9LA1 - chains B and C of the 4 polymer chains in the assembly; structure by electron microscopy, 3.15 A resolution.

== Chain B (and C) ==
Molecule: Potassium channel GORK
Source organism: Arabidopsis thaliana
Notes: chain C of this document is another copy of the same molecule, construct and numbering; everything in this record applies to it too
Reference sequence: Q94A76 (GORK_ARATH); residue numbers follow UniProt; this construct covers 2-820
Amino-acid sequence (834 residues; row label = number of the first residue in the row; numbers below 1 keep their minus sign (Met-7 is residue -7)):
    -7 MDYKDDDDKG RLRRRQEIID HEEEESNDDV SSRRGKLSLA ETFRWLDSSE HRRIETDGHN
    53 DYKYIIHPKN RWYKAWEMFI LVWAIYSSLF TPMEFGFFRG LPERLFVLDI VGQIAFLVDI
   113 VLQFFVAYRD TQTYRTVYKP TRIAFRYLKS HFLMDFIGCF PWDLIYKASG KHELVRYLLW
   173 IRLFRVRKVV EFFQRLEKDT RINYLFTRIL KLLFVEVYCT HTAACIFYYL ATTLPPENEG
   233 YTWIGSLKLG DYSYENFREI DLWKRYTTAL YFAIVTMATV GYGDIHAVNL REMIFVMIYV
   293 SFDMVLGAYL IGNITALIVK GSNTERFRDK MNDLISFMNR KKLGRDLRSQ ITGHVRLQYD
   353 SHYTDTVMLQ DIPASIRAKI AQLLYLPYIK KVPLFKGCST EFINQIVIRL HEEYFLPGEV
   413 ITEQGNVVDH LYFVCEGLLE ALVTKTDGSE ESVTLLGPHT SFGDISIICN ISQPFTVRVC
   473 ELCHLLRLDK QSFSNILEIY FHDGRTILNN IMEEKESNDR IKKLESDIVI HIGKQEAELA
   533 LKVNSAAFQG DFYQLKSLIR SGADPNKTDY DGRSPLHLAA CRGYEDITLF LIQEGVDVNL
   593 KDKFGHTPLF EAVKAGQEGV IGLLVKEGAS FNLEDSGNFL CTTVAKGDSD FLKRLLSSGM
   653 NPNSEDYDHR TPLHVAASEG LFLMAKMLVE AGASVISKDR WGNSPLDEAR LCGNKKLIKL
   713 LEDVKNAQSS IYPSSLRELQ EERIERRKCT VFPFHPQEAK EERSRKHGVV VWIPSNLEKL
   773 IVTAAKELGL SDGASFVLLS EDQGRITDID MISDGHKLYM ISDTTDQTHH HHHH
Unresolved in the structure: -7 to 49, 726-826
Construct notes: initiating methionine (-7); expression tag (-6 to 1, 821-826)
Swiss-Prot annotation at these positions:
  - binding site (a nucleoside 3',5'-cyclic phosphate): Leu386 to Glu508
From the paper describing this entry:
  - post-translational modification sites: Ser518 (citing earlier work)

== How chain B and chain C interact ==
Pairs across the interface - 183 pairs, chain B then chain C:
  Gln124(B) - Leu474(C)
  Thr125(B) - Pro409(C)
  Thr125(B) - Glu473(C)
  Thr125(B) - Leu474(C)  hydrogen bond (backbone-backbone)
  Tyr126(B) - Leu349(C)
  Tyr126(B) - Asp352(C)  hydrogen bond
  Tyr126(B) - Leu408(C)  hydrophobic
  Tyr126(B) - Pro409(C)
  Tyr126(B) - Leu474(C)  hydrophobic
  Arg127(B) - Cys472(C)
  Glu189(B) - Arg320(C)  hydrogen bond (backbone-side chain)
  Lys190(B) - Arg348(C)
  Lys190(B) - Tyr351(C)
  Asp191(B) - Arg320(C)
  Thr192(B) - Arg320(C)  hydrogen bond
  Thr192(B) - Asn324(C)
  Thr192(B) - Ile327(C)
  Ile194(B) - Arg320(C)  hydrogen bond (backbone-side chain)
  Tyr196(B) - Ser314(C)  hydrogen bond
  Tyr196(B) - Thr316(C)
  Tyr196(B) - Glu317(C)
  Tyr196(B) - Arg320(C)
  Leu197(B) - Glu317(C)
  Gly232(B) - Gly242(C)
  Gly232(B) - Asp243(C)  hydrogen bond (backbone-backbone)
  Tyr233(B) - Leu241(C)
  Tyr233(B) - Asp243(C)  hydrogen bond (backbone-side chain)
  Tyr233(B) - Tyr244(C)  hydrophobic
  Tyr233(B) - Tyr246(C)
  Tyr233(B) - Lys256(C)  hydrogen bond
  Phe264(B) - Tyr274(C)
  Thr268(B) - Val272(C)
  Thr268(B) - Tyr274(C)
  Thr271(B) - Ala270(C)
  Thr271(B) - Thr271(C)
  Thr271(B) - Val272(C)
  Val272(B) - Val272(C)
  Gly273(B) - Val272(C)  hydrogen bond (backbone-backbone)
  Gly273(B) - Gly273(C)
  Gly273(B) - Tyr274(C)  hydrogen bond (backbone-backbone)
  Tyr274(B) - Tyr274(C)
  Gly275(B) - Tyr274(C)  hydrogen bond (backbone-backbone)
  His278(B) - Leu241(C)
  His278(B) - Asp276(C)  salt bridge
  Ala279(B) - Leu241(C)
  Ala279(B) - Tyr263(C)  hydrogen bond (backbone-side chain)
  Ala279(B) - Asp276(C)
  Val280(B) - Leu241(C)
  Val280(B) - Gly242(C)
  Leu282(B) - Trp255(C)
  Leu282(B) - Lys256(C)
  Met285(B) - Thr259(C)
  Met285(B) - Thr260(C)
  Met285(B) - Tyr263(C)  hydrophobic
  Val288(B) - Tyr263(C)  hydrophobic
  Val288(B) - Tyr274(C)
  Met289(B) - Leu262(C)  hydrophobic
  Met289(B) - Tyr263(C)
  Met289(B) - Ile266(C)  hydrophobic
  Val292(B) - Ile266(C)  hydrophobic
  Val292(B) - Ala270(C)  hydrophobic
  Val292(B) - Val272(C)  hydrophobic
  Val292(B) - Tyr274(C)
  Ser293(B) - Ile266(C)
  Met296(B) - Glu208(C)
  Met296(B) - Met269(C)  hydrophobic
  Ala300(B) - Ile303(C)  hydrophobic
  Ala300(B) - Ile306(C)  hydrophobic
  Tyr301(B) - Ile306(C)  hydrophobic
  Tyr301(B) - Ile310(C)  hydrophobic
  Ile303(B) - Ile303(C)  hydrophobic
  Gly304(B) - Thr307(C)
  Gly304(B) - Ile310(C)
  Asn305(B) - Ile310(C)
  Thr307(B) - Thr307(C)
  Ala308(B) - Ile310(C)  hydrophobic
  Ala308(B) - Val311(C)  hydrophobic
  Lys312(B) - Glu317(C)  salt bridge
  Lys312(B) - Asp321(C)  salt bridge
  Asp352(B) - Arg332(C)  hydrogen bond (backbone-side chain)
  Ser353(B) - Arg332(C)  hydrogen bond (backbone-side chain)
  His354(B) - Arg332(C)
  Asp357(B) - Asp325(C)
  Asp357(B) - Leu326(C)
  Asp357(B) - Phe329(C)
  Asp357(B) - Arg332(C)  salt bridge
  Met360(B) - Lys322(C)
  Met360(B) - Asp325(C)
  Met360(B) - Leu326(C)  hydrophobic
  Leu361(B) - Phe329(C)  hydrophobic
  Asp363(B) - Gln350(C)
  Ile364(B) - Ile343(C)  hydrophobic
  Ile364(B) - Val347(C)  hydrophobic
  Pro365(B) - His346(C)
  Pro365(B) - Glu405(C)
  Pro365(B) - Phe407(C)  hydrophobic
  Ala366(B) - Glu405(C)  hydrogen bond (backbone-side chain)
  Ala366(B) - His422(C)
  Ala366(B) - Arg479(C)
  Ser367(B) - Phe407(C)
  Ser367(B) - Ile413(C)
  Ile368(B) - Leu339(C)  hydrophobic
  Ile368(B) - Gln342(C)
  Ile368(B) - Ile343(C)  hydrophobic
  Ile368(B) - His346(C)
  Arg369(B) - Arg479(C)
  Lys371(B) - Leu339(C)
  Lys371(B) - Gln342(C)
  Ile372(B) - Ile343(C)  hydrophobic
  Leu375(B) - Leu339(C)  hydrophobic
  Leu376(B) - Phe329(C)  hydrophobic
  Leu376(B) - Lys333(C)
  Leu376(B) - Leu335(C)  hydrophobic
  Glu404(B) - Lys333(C)  salt bridge
  Ile491(B) - Gln483(C)
  Lys526(B) - Gln541(C)
  Glu530(B) - Lys534(C)  salt bridge
  Glu530(B) - Ser537(C)  hydrogen bond
  Glu530(B) - Gln541(C)  hydrogen bond
  Glu530(B) - Gln546(C)
  Leu533(B) - Leu533(C)
  Leu533(B) - Ser537(C)
  Lys534(B) - Gln527(C)
  Lys534(B) - Glu530(C)
  Lys534(B) - Lys534(C)
  Asn536(B) - Tyr562(C)  hydrogen bond
  Ser537(B) - Glu530(C)
  Ser537(B) - Leu533(C)
  Ser537(B) - Tyr562(C)
  Phe540(B) - Tyr562(C)  hydrophobic
  Gln541(B) - Ala529(C)
  Asp543(B) - Ile522(C)
  Asp543(B) - His523(C)
  Tyr545(B) - Asp519(C)
  Gln546(B) - His523(C)
  Asp561(B) - Tyr562(C)  hydrogen bond
  Asp561(B) - Asp563(C)
  Tyr562(B) - Leu533(C)
  Tyr562(B) - Asn536(C)
  Tyr562(B) - Phe540(C)  hydrophobic
  Tyr562(B) - Asp561(C)  hydrogen bond
  Tyr562(B) - Asp563(C)
  Tyr562(B) - Leu570(C)  hydrophobic
  Asp563(B) - Asp561(C)
  Asp563(B) - Asp563(C)
  Asp563(B) - Arg565(C)  salt bridge
  Asp563(B) - Leu570(C)
  Arg565(B) - Asp563(C)  salt bridge
  Arg565(B) - Phe596(C)
  Leu570(B) - Tyr562(C)  hydrophobic
  Asp594(B) - Phe596(C)
  Lys595(B) - Phe540(C)
  Phe596(B) - Arg565(C)
  Phe596(B) - Phe596(C)  hydrophobic
  Phe596(B) - His598(C)
  Phe596(B) - Lys606(C)
  His598(B) - Phe596(C)
  Lys606(B) - Lys595(C)
  Cys633(B) - Tyr659(C)
  Thr634(B) - Asp627(C)
  Thr634(B) - Tyr659(C)
  Ala637(B) - Tyr659(C)  hydrophobic
  Asp658(B) - Tyr659(C)  hydrogen bond
  Tyr659(B) - Asn630(C)
  Tyr659(B) - Cys633(C)
  Tyr659(B) - Thr634(C)
  Tyr659(B) - Ala637(C)  hydrophobic
  Tyr659(B) - Asp658(C)  hydrogen bond
  Tyr659(B) - Tyr659(C)
  Tyr659(B) - Val667(C)  hydrophobic
  Asp660(B) - Asp660(C)
  Asp660(B) - Arg662(C)  salt bridge
  Arg662(B) - Asp660(C)
  Arg662(B) - Trp693(C)
  Val667(B) - Tyr659(C)  hydrophobic
  Val667(B) - Asp660(C)
  Ser670(B) - Arg692(C)  hydrogen bond
  Glu671(B) - Tyr659(C)
  Glu671(B) - Arg692(C)  salt bridge
  Arg692(B) - Arg662(C)
  Arg692(B) - Ser670(C)  hydrogen bond
  Trp693(B) - Arg662(C)
  Trp693(B) - Trp693(C)
Interface residues without a listed pair, chain B (98 interface residues in all): Asn195, Ser238, Ile277, Ile286, Val297, Glu393, Cys573, Asn630
Interface residues without a listed pair, chain C (105 interface residues in all): Val267, Leu302, Phe319, Tyr355, Val419, Tyr424, Cys461, Asp543, Glu603, Glu700

== In short ==
98 residues of chain B and 105 residues of chain C are in contact, with 25 hydrogen bonds and 10 salt bridges.
Polar pairs include His278(B)-Asp276(C), Lys312(B)-Glu317(C) and Lys312(B)-Asp321(C). Curated annotation
(UniProt) lists nucleoside 3',5'-cyclic phosphate-binding residues Leu386(B) and Glu508(B) on chain B. The
paper reports a modification site at Ser518(B).
Both chains are Potassium channel GORK (Arabidopsis thaliana). Entry 9LA1 (Arabidopsis GORK WT4) was
determined by electron microscopy, deposited together with 9L9U, 9LA0, 9LA2, 9LA3 and 9LA7.
